PDB entry 9MN4 | electron microscopy, 3.05 A resolution | chains E and N of the 6 polymer chains in the assembly

Chain E:
Protein: DNA-directed RNA polymerase, mitochondrial
From: Homo sapiens
Notes: EC 2.7.7.6
Reference sequence: O00411 (RPOM_HUMAN); numbering as in UniProt (aligned over 1-1230)
Amino-acid sequence (1230 residues; numbered 1 to 1230; the number before each row is that of its first residue):
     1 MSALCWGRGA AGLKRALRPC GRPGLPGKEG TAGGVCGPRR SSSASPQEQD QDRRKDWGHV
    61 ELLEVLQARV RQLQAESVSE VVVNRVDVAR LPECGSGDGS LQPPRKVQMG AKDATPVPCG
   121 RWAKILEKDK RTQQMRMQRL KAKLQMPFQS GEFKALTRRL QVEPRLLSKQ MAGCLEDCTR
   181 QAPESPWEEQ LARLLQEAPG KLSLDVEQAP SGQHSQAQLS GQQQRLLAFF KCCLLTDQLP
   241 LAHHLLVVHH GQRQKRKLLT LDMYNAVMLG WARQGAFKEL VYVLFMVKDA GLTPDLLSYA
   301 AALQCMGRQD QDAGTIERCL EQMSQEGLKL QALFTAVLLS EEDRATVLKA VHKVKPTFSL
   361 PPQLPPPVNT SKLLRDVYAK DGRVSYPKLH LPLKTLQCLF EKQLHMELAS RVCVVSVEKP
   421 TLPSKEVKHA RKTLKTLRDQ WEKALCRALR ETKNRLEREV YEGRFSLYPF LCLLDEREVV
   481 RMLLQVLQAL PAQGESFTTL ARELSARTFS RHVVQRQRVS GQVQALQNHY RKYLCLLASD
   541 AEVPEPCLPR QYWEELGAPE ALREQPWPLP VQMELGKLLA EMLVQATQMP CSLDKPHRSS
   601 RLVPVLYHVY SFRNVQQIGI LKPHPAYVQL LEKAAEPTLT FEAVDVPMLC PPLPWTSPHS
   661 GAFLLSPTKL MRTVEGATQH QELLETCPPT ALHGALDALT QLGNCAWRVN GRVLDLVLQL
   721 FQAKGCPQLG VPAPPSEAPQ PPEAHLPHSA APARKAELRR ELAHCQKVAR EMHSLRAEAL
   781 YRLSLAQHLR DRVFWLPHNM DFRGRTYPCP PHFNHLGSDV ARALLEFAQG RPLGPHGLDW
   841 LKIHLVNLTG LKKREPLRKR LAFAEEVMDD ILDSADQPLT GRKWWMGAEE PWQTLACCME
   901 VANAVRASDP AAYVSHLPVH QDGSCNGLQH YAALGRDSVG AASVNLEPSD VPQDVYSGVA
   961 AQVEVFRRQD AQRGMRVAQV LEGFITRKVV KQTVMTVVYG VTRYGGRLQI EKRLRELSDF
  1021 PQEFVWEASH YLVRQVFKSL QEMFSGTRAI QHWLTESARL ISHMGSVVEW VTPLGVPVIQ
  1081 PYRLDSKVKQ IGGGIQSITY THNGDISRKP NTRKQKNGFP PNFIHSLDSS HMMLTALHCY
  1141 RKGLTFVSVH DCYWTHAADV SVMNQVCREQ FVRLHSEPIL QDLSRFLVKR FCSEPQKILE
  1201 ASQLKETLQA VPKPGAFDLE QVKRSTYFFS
Disordered / not traced: 1-121, 182-184, 198-217, 739-762
Disulfide bonds: Cys174-Cys178
Swiss-Prot annotation at these positions:
  - active site: Asp922, Lys991, Asp1151
  - natural variant: Gln149 to Ser1230 (deletion: In COXPD55), His250 (H250D: In COXPD55), Pro566 (P566S: In COXPD55), Ser611 (S611F: In COXPD55), Phe641 (F641L: In COXPD55), Pro742 to Pro747 (deletion: In COXPD55), Pro810 (P810S: In COXPD55; uncertain significance), Asp870 (D870N: In COXPD55; uncertain significance), Cys925 to Ser1230 (deletion: In COXPD55), Arg1013 (R1013C: In COXPD55), Ser1193 (S1193F: In COXPD55)
From the paper describing this entry:
  - binding site for Non-Template Strand DNA (chain N): Trp1026

Chain N:
Molecule: Non-Template Strand DNA
Sequence (60 nucleotides; numbered -9 to 50; the number before each row is that of its first residue; numbers below 1 keep their minus sign (DG-9 is residue -9)):
    -9 GAAAATAATG TGTTAGTTGG GGGGTGACTG TTAAAAGTGC ATACCGCCAA AAGATAGGCC
Disordered / not traced: -9 to 0

Chain E / chain N interface:
Contacting residue pairs (17):
  Ile125(E) - DG9(N)  phosphate contact
  Gln222(E) - DC30(N)  hydrogen bond to the phosphate
  Arg464(E) - DG29(N)  salt bridge to the phosphate
  Phe612(E) - DC38(N)  base contact
  Asn614(E) - DC38(N)  base contact
  Asn614(E) - DA39(N)  phosphate contact
  Val615(E) - DG36(N)  base contact
  Val615(E) - DC37(N)  sugar contact
  Gln616(E) - DG36(N)  base contact
  Gln617(E) - DG36(N)  base contact
  Arg1003(E) - DT45(N)  phosphate contact
  Arg1003(E) - DA46(N)  salt bridge to the phosphate
  Trp1026(E) - DG43(N)  phosphate contact
  Trp1026(E) - DA44(N)  sugar contact
  Trp1026(E) - DT45(N)  phosphate contact
  His1030(E) - DT45(N)  salt bridge to the phosphate
  Arg1059(E) - DC49(N)  salt bridge to the phosphate
Interface residues without a listed pair, chain E (18 interface residues in all): Glu152, Arg225, Tyr1004, His1063, Lys1087, Lys1116
Interface residues without a listed pair, chain N (16 interface residues in all): DT8, DC18, DT32, DG48

In short:
The interface between chain E and chain N involves 18 residues on one side and 16 on the other, with 1
hydrogen bond and 4 salt bridges. Among the polar pairs are Gln222(E)-DC30(N), Arg464(E)-DG29(N) and
Arg1003(E)-DA46(N). The paper reports a binding site for Non-Template Strand DNA (chain N) at Trp1026(E).
Chain E is DNA-directed RNA polymerase, mitochondrial (Homo sapiens) and chain N is Non-Template Strand DNA;
the structure, Structure of the human mitochondrial initially transcribing complex, IC3, was determined by
electron microscopy, deposited together with 9MN5, 9MN6, 9MN7, 9MN8, 9MN9 and 9MNA.
